Entry 3CFR (X-ray diffraction, 2.40 A resolution); this record covers chains T and A of the 3 polymer chains in the assembly.

Chain T:
Molecule: 18-nt DNA strand
Sequence (18 nucleotides; each row starts with the number of its first residue):
     1 TCAAGTAAGC AGTCCGCG

Chain A:
Molecule: DNA polymerase
From: Bacteriophage RB69
Notes: EC 2.7.7.7
UniProt: Q38087 (DPOL_BPR69); numbering as in UniProt (aligned over 1-903)
Chain sequence (909 residues; row label = number of the first residue in the row):
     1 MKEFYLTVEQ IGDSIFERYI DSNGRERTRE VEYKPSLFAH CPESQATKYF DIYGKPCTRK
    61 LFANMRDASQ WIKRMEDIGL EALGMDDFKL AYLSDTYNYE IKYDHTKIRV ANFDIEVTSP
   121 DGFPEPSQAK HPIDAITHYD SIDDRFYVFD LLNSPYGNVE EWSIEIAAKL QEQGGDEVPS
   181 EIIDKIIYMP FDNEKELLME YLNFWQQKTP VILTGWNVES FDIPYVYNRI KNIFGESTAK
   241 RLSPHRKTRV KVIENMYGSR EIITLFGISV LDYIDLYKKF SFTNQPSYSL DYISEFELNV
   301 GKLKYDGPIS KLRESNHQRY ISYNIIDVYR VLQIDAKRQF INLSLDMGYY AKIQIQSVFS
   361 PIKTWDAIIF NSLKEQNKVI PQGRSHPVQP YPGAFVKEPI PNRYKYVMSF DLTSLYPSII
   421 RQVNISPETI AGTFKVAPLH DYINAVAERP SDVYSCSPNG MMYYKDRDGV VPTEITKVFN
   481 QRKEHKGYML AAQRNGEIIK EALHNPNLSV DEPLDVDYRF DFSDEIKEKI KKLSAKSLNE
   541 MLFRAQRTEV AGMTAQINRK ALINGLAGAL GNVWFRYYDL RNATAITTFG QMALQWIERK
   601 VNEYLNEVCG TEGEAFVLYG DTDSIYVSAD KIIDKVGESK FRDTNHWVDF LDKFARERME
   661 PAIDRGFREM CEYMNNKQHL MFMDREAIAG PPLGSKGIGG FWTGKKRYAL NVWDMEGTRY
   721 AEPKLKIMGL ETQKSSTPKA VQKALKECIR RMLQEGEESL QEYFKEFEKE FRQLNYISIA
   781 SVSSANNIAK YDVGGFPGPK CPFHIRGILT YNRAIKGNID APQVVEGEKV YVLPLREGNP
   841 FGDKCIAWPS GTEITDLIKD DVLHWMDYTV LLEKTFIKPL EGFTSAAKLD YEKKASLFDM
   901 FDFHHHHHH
Not modelled in the structure: 902-909
Differences from the reference sequence: engineered mutation Ala561 (Leu in Q38087), Gly565 (Ser in Q38087), Ala567 (Tyr in Q38087); expression tag (904-909)
Metal / ion sites: Ca2+ site 1: Asp411, Leu412, Asp623 (together with dTTP); Ca2+ site 2: Asp411, Asp623 (together with dTTP); Ca2+ site 3: Asn505, Asn507, Lys531
Small-molecule neighbours: dTTP (TTP): Asp411, Leu412, Thr413, Ser414, Leu415, Tyr416, Pro417, Arg482, Lys486, Lys560, Asn564, Thr622, Asp623

Chain T / chain A interface:
Pairs across the interface - 50 pairs, chain T then chain A:
  DT1(T) with Asn255(A), base contact; Tyr257(A), base contact; Gly258(A), base contact; Asn786(A), hydrogen bond to the base; Glu826(A), base contact; Gly827(A), base contact
  DC2(T) with Glu219(A), hydrogen bond to the base; Lys251(A), base contact; Ile253(A), phosphate contact; Asn255(A), sugar contact; Arg260(A), salt bridge to the phosphate; Ile262(A), base contact
  DA3(T) with Asp275(A), hydrogen bond to the base; Phe359(A), sugar contact; Ser360(A), phosphate contact; Pro361(A), phosphate contact
  DA4(T) with Ser360(A), hydrogen bond to the phosphate; Pro361(A), phosphate contact; Ile362(A), hydrogen bond to the phosphate; Asn564(A), base contact; Gly565(A), sugar contact; Gly568(A), base contact; Ala569(A), sugar contact; Asn572(A), hydrogen bond to the phosphate
  DG5(T) with Tyr391(A), hydrogen bond to the phosphate; Gly568(A), sugar contact; Gly571(A), sugar contact; Asn572(A), hydrogen bond to the phosphate
  DT6(T) with Tyr391(A), sugar contact; Pro392(A), phosphate contact; Gly393(A), hydrogen bond to the phosphate
  DA7(T) with Pro392(A), phosphate contact; Gly393(A), hydrogen bond to the phosphate; Ala394(A), sugar contact; Val396(A), phosphate contact; Lys706(A), base contact
  DA8(T) with Val396(A), phosphate contact; Lys705(A), salt bridge to the phosphate; Lys706(A), sugar contact
  DG9(T) with Lys705(A), sugar contact; Arg707(A), hydrogen bond to the phosphate
  DC10(T) with Arg707(A), salt bridge to the phosphate; Lys734(A), sugar contact
  DG12(T) with Phe803(A), sugar contact; Lys874(A), salt bridge to the phosphate
  DT13(T) with Lys800(A), phosphate contact; Cys801(A), sugar contact; Lys844(A), salt bridge to the phosphate
  DC14(T) with Pro799(A), phosphate contact; Lys800(A), hydrogen bond to the phosphate
Also at the interface, not in a pair above, chain T (14 interface residues in all): DA11
Also at the interface, not in a pair above, chain A (44 interface residues in all): Glu254, Lys363, Glu398, Thr703, Gly798, Arg806, Lys878

Overview:
Chain T and chain A form an interface of 14 and 44 residues respectively, with 12 hydrogen bonds and 5 salt
bridges. Polar contacts include DT1(T)-Asn786(A), DC2(T)-Glu219(A) and DA3(T)-Asp275(A). Bound to chain A:
dTTP. Asp411(A), Leu412(A) and Asp623(A) form the Ca2+ site 1.
Here chain T is an 18-nt DNA strand and chain A is DNA polymerase (Bacteriophage RB69). Entry 3CFR (Structure
of the replicating complex of a POL Alpha family DNA Polymerase, ternary complex 2) was determined by X-ray
diffraction.
